Entry 7NJR (electron microscopy, 2.56 A resolution); this record covers chains E and G of the 20 polymer chains in the assembly.

[Chain E]
Protein: ATP synthase subunit beta
Source organism: Mycolicibacterium smegmatis (strain ATCC 700084 / mc(2)155)
Notes: EC 7.1.2.2
UniProtKB: A0R200 (ATPB_MYCS2); residue numbers follow UniProt; this construct covers 1-475
Chain sequence (475 residues; row label = number of the first residue in the row):
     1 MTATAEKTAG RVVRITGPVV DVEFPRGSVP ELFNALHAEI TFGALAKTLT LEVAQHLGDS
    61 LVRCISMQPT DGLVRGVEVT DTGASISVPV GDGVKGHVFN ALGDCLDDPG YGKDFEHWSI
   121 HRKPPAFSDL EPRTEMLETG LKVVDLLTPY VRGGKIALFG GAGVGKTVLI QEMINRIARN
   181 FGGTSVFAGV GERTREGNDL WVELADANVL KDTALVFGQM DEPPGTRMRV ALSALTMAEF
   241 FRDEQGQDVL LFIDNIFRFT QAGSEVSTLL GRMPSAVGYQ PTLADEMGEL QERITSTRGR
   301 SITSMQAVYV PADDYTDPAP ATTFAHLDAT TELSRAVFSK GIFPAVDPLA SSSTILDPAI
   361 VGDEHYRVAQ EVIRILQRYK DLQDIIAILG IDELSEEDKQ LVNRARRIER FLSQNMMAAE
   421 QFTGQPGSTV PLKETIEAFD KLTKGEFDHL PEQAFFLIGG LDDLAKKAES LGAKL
Disordered / not traced: 1-7, 472-475
Small-molecule neighbours: ADP (adenosine-5'-diphosphate): G161, A162, G163, V164, G165, K166, T167, V168, F338, F343, M416, A419, F422, T423

[Chain G]
Protein: ATP synthase gamma chain
Source organism: Mycobacterium smegmatis (strain ATCC 700084 / mc(2)155)
UniProtKB: A0R201 (ATPG_MYCS2); residues 1-307 here = UniProt positions 1-307
Chain sequence (307 residues; row label = number of the first residue in the row):
     1 MAATLRELRG RIRSAGSIKK ITKAQELIAT SRIAKAQARV EAARPYAAEI TNMLTELAGA
    61 SALDHPLLVE RKQPKRAGVL VVSSDRGLCG AYNANVLRRA EELFSLLRDE GKDPVLYVVG
   121 RKALGYFSFR QRTVVESWTG FSERPTYENA REIADTLVNA FMAGADDEGD DAGADGILGV
   181 DELHIVFTEF RSMLSQTAVA RRAAPMEVEY VGEVETGPRT LYSFEPDPET LFDALLPRYI
   241 ATRVYAALLE AAASESASRR RAMKSATDNA DDLIKALTLA ANRERQAQIT QEISEIVGGA
   301 NALAGSK
Disordered / not traced: 1-2, 215-219, 305-307

[How chain E and chain G interact]
Pairs across the interface (20; chain E residue first):
  M273(E) - V297(G)  hydrophobic
  P274(E) - I293(G)  hydrophobic
  P274(E) - V297(G)
  V277(E) - Q286(G)
  V277(E) - I289(G)
  V277(E) - T290(G)  hydrogen bond (backbone-side chain)
  G278(E) - I293(G)
  A312(E) - R285(G)
  D314(E) - N282(G)
  D314(E) - R285(G)  salt bridge
  D314(E) - Q286(G)  hydrogen bond
  T316(E) - Q286(G)  hydrogen bond
  D317(E) - R285(G)  salt bridge
  D317(E) - Q286(G)
  D384(E) - K23(G)  salt bridge
  D384(E) - L27(G)
  I385(E) - L27(G)  hydrophobic
  L389(E) - L27(G)
  L389(E) - S31(G)
  E393(E) - A34(G)
Interface residues without a listed pair, chain E (16 interface residues in all): A276, P311, P318, I388
Interface residues without a listed pair, chain G (13 interface residues in all): T30, N301

[Summary]
16 residues of chain E face 13 of chain G across their interface, with 3 hydrogen bonds and 3 salt bridges.
Among the polar pairs are D314(E)-R285(G), D317(E)-R285(G) and D384(E)-K23(G). Chain E binds ADP.
Chain E is ATP synthase subunit beta (Mycolicibacterium smegmatis (strain ATCC 700084 / mc(2)155)) and chain G
is ATP synthase gamma chain (Mycobacterium smegmatis (strain ATCC 700084 / mc(2)155)); the structure,
Mycobacterium smegmatis ATP synthase state 3b, was determined by electron microscopy, deposited together with
7NJK, 7NJL, 7NJM, 7NJN, 7NJO, 7NJP and 20 further entries.
